PDB entry 1K5N | X-ray diffraction, 1.09 A resolution | chains A and B of the 3 polymer chains in the assembly

== Chain A ==
Name: major histocompatibility complex molecule HLA-B*2709
Source organism: Homo sapiens
Notes: fragment: HLA-B*2709 heavy chain, extracellular domain
UniProt: P03989 (1B27_HUMAN); residues 1-276 here correspond to UniProt positions 25-300 (UniProt number = residue number + 24)
Amino-acid sequence (276 residues; numbered 1 to 276; the number before each row is that of its first residue):
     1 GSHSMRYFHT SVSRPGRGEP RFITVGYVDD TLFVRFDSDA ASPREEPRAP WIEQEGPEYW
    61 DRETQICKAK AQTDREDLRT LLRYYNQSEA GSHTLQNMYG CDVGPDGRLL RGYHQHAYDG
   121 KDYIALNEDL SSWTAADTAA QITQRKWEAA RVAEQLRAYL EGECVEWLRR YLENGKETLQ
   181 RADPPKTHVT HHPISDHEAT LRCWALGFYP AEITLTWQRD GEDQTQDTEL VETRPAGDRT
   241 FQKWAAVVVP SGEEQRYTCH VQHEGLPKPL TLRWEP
Cystine bridges: C101-C164, C203-C259

== Chain B ==
Name: beta-2-microglobulin, light chain
Source organism: Homo sapiens
UniProt: P61769 (B2MG_HUMAN); residues 1-99 here correspond to UniProt positions 21-119 (UniProt number = residue number + 20)
Amino-acid sequence (100 residues; row label = number of the first residue in the row; numbering starts at 0):
     0 MIQRTPKIQV YSRHPAENGK SNFLNCYVSG FHPSDIEVDL LKNGERIEKV EHSDLSFSKD
    60 WSFYLLYYTE FTPTEKDEYA CRVNHVTLSQ PKIVKWDRDM
Sequence notes: cloning artifact (0)
Cystine bridges: C25-C80
Curated features (UniProtKB/Swiss-Prot):
  - modified residue: Q2 (Pyrrolidone carboxylic acid)
  - glycosylation: I1 (N-linked (Glc) (glycation) isoleucine), K19 (N-linked (Glc) (glycation) lysine), K41 (N-linked (Glc) (glycation) lysine), K48 (N-linked (Glc) (glycation) lysine), K58 (N-linked (Glc) (glycation) lysine), K91 (N-linked (Glc) (glycation) lysine), K94 (N-linked (Glc) (glycation) lysine)

== Interface between chain A and chain B ==
Pairs across the interface (58):
  F8(A) - S55(B)
  F8(A) - F56(B)
  H9(A) - F56(B)
  T10(A) - L54(B)
  T10(A) - F56(B)
  T10(A) - F62(B)
  V12(A) - S33(B)
  I23(A) - L54(B)
  V25(A) - D53(B)
  V25(A) - S55(B)
  Y27(A) - S55(B)
  Y27(A) - Y63(B)  hydrogen bond
  R35(A) - D53(B)  salt bridge
  S92(A) - M0(B)
  H93(A) - M0(B)
  T94(A) - H31(B)
  T94(A) - F62(B)
  Q96(A) - F56(B)
  Q96(A) - W60(B)  hydrogen bond (side chain-backbone)
  Q96(A) - F62(B)
  N97(A) - F56(B)
  Q115(A) - W60(B)
  H116(A) - W60(B)
  A117(A) - W60(B)  hydrophobic
  D119(A) - M0(B)
  D119(A) - I1(B)
  D119(A) - H31(B)  hydrogen bond (backbone-side chain)
  G120(A) - I1(B)
  G120(A) - H31(B)
  K121(A) - I1(B)
  D122(A) - W60(B)  hydrogen bond
  H192(A) - D98(B)  salt bridge
  R202(A) - D98(B)  hydrogen bond (side chain-backbone)
  W204(A) - D98(B)
  W204(A) - M99(B)
  V231(A) - Q8(B)
  E232(A) - K6(B)  salt bridge
  E232(A) - Q8(B)  hydrogen bond (backbone-side chain)
  E232(A) - Y26(B)  hydrogen bond
  E232(A) - S28(B)  hydrogen bond
  T233(A) - Y26(B)
  R234(A) - Q8(B)  hydrogen bond
  R234(A) - Y10(B)
  R234(A) - Y26(B)
  R234(A) - M99(B)  hydrogen bond (side chain-backbone)
  P235(A) - Y10(B)  hydrogen bond (backbone-side chain)
  P235(A) - N24(B)
  P235(A) - Y26(B)
  P235(A) - L65(B)  hydrophobic
  A236(A) - R12(B)  hydrogen bond (backbone-side chain)
  A236(A) - N24(B)  hydrogen bond (backbone-side chain)
  G237(A) - R12(B)  hydrogen bond (backbone-side chain)
  D238(A) - R12(B)
  D238(A) - H13(B)  salt bridge
  Q242(A) - Y10(B)
  Q242(A) - S11(B)  hydrogen bond (side chain-backbone)
  Q242(A) - R12(B)  hydrogen bond (side chain-backbone)
  W244(A) - M99(B)  hydrogen bond (side chain-backbone)
Interface residues without a listed pair, chain A (35 interface residues in all): M98, L206
Interface residues without a listed pair, chain B (25 interface residues in all): P14, R97

== In short ==
35 residues of chain A face 25 of chain B across their interface, with 17 hydrogen bonds and 4 salt bridges.
Polar contacts include R35(A)-D53(B), H192(A)-D98(B) and E232(A)-K6(B).
Chain A is major histocompatibility complex molecule HLA-B*2709 and chain B is beta-2-microglobulin, light
chain, both from Homo sapiens; the structure, HLA-B*2709 bound to nona-peptide M9, was determined by X-ray
diffraction (same publication as 1JGE).
